PDB entry 4UT7 | X-ray diffraction, 1.70 A resolution | chains H and L

# Chain H
Protein: Broadly neutralizing human antibody EDE2 A11
From: Homo sapiens
Notes: fragment: scfv heavy chain domain, residues 1-130; antibody fragment or engineered binder
Amino-acid sequence (150 residues; each row starts with the number of its first residue; a row labelled like 82A-82C holds insertion residues (82A, then the next letters in order)):
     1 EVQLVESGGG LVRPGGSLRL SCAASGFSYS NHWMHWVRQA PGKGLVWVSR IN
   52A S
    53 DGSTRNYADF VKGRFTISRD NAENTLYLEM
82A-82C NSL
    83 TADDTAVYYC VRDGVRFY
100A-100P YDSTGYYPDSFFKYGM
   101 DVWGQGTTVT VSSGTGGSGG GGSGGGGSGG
Unresolved in the structure: 1, 128-130
Disulfide bonds: Cys22-Cys92

# Chain L
Protein: Broadly neutralizing human antibody EDE2 A11
From: Homo sapiens
Notes: fragment: scfv light chain domain, residues 1-147; antibody fragment or engineered binder
Amino-acid sequence (153 residues; each row starts with the number of its first residue; note: 1 number in that range is skipped by the numbering (no residue carries it; nothing is unmodelled there); a row labelled like 27A-27C holds insertion residues (27A, then the next letters in order); numbers below 1 keep their minus sign (Gly-2 is residue -2)):
    -2 GASQSVLTQP VS
    11 VSGSPGQSIT ISCTGTS
27A-27C SNA
    28 DTYNLVSWYQ QRPGKAPKLM IYEGTKRPSG VSNRFSASKS ATAASLTISG LQPEDEADYY
    88 CCSYATSR
   95A T
    96 LVFGGGTKLT VVAAADDDDK AGWSHPQFEK GGGSGGGSGG GSSAWSHPQF EK
Unresolved in the structure: -2, 109-147
Disulfide bonds: Cys23-Cys88
Sequence notes: expression tag (-2 to 0)

# Chain H / chain L interface
Pairs across the interface (50):
  His35(H) - Leu96(L)
  Val37(H) - Phe98(L)  hydrophobic
  Gln39(H) - Gln38(L)  hydrogen bond
  Gln39(H) - Tyr87(L)  hydrogen bond
  Lys43(H) - Tyr87(L)
  Gly44(H) - Tyr87(L)
  Leu45(H) - Pro44(L)  hydrophobic
  Leu45(H) - Tyr87(L)
  Leu45(H) - Phe98(L)
  Trp47(H) - Thr95A(L)
  Trp47(H) - Leu96(L)
  Trp47(H) - Phe98(L)
  Arg50(H) - Tyr91(L)
  Arg50(H) - Arg95(L)  hydrogen bond (side chain-backbone)
  Asn58(H) - Arg95(L)
  Tyr59(H) - Thr95A(L)
  Asp61(H) - Gln1(L)  hydrogen bond
  Tyr91(H) - Gln38(L)  hydrogen bond
  Tyr91(H) - Pro44(L)
  Val97(H) - Tyr49(L)  hydrophobic
  Val97(H) - Glu50(L)
  Tyr100A(H) - Glu50(L)  hydrogen bond
  Tyr100A(H) - Lys53(L)
  Pro100H(H) - Arg95(L)  hydrogen bond (backbone-side chain)
  Ser100J(H) - Ser94(L)
  Phe100K(H) - Leu32(L)
  Phe100K(H) - Tyr91(L)  hydrophobic
  Phe100K(H) - Thr93(L)
  Phe100K(H) - Ser94(L)  hydrogen bond (backbone-backbone)
  Phe100L(H) - Tyr91(L)  hydrogen bond (backbone-side chain)
  Lys100M(H) - Leu32(L)
  Lys100M(H) - Glu50(L)
  Tyr100N(H) - Leu32(L)  hydrogen bond (side chain-backbone)
  Tyr100N(H) - Ser34(L)  hydrogen bond
  Tyr100N(H) - Tyr36(L)
  Tyr100N(H) - Tyr49(L)
  Tyr100N(H) - Cys89(L)  hydrogen bond (side chain-backbone)
  Tyr100N(H) - Ser90(L)
  Tyr100N(H) - Tyr91(L)  hydrophobic
  Tyr100N(H) - Leu96(L)  hydrophobic
  Met100P(H) - Tyr36(L)  hydrogen bond (backbone-side chain)
  Met100P(H) - Leu46(L)
  Met100P(H) - Cys89(L)  hydrophobic
  Met100P(H) - Leu96(L)  hydrophobic
  Met100P(H) - Phe98(L)  hydrophobic
  Asp101(H) - Leu46(L)
  Trp103(H) - Tyr36(L)  hydrophobic
  Trp103(H) - Pro44(L)
  Gly104(H) - Ala43(L)
  Gln105(H) - Gly41(L)
Interface residues without a listed pair, chain H (29 interface residues in all): Val46, Thr56, Asp100I, Gly100O
Interface residues without a listed pair, chain L (26 interface residues in all): Val33, Lys42, Gly99, Gly100

# Overview
The interface between chain H and chain L involves 29 residues on one side and 26 on the other; the contacts
include 13 hydrogen bonds. Among the polar pairs are Gln39(H)-Gln38(L), Gln39(H)-Tyr87(L) and
Arg50(H)-Arg95(L).
Chain H is Broadly neutralizing human antibody EDE2 A11 and chain L is Broadly neutralizing human antibody
EDE2 A11, both from Homo sapiens; the structure, Crystal structure of the scfv fragment of the broadly
neutralizing human antibody EDE2 A11, was determined by X-ray diffraction, deposited together with 4UT6, 4UT9,
4UTB and 4UTC.
